3I59 - chains A and B; structure by X-ray diffraction, 2.29 A resolution.

== Chain A ==
Molecule: Transcriptional regulator, Crp/Fnr family
From: Mycobacterium tuberculosis
UniProtKB: O69644 (O69644_MYCTU); residue numbers follow UniProt; this construct covers 1-224
Chain sequence (249 residues; row label = number of the first residue in the row; numbers below 1 keep their minus sign (Met-24 is residue -24)):
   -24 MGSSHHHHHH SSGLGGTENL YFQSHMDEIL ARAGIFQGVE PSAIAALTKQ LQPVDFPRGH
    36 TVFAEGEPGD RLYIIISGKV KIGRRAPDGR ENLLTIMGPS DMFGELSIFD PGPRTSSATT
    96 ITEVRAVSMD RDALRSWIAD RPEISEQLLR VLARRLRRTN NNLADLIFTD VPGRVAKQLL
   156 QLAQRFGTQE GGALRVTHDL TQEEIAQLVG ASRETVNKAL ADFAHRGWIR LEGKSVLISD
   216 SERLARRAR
Not modelled in the structure: -24 to -1, 18-24, 64-65, 224
Modified / non-standard residues: Mse72 (selenomethionine; parent Met)
Sequence notes: expression tag (-24 to 0)
Residues lining bound ligands: N6R ((2R)-N6-(1-Methyl-2-phenylethyl)adenosine-3',5'-cyclic monophosphate): Phe38, Ile57, Leu69, Thr70, Mse72, Met77, Phe78, Gly79, Glu80, Leu81, Ser82, Pro88, Arg89, Thr90, Ser91, Arg130, Thr134, Asn137, Leu138, Leu141

== Chain B ==
Molecule: Transcriptional regulator, Crp/Fnr family
From: Mycobacterium tuberculosis
UniProtKB: O69644 (O69644_MYCTU); residues 1-224 here = UniProt positions 1-224
Chain sequence (249 residues; each row starts with the number of its first residue; numbers below 1 keep their minus sign (Met-24 is residue -24)):
   -24 MGSSHHHHHH SSGLGGTENL YFQSHMDEIL ARAGIFQGVE PSAIAALTKQ LQPVDFPRGH
    36 TVFAEGEPGD RLYIIISGKV KIGRRAPDGR ENLLTIMGPS DMFGELSIFD PGPRTSSATT
    96 ITEVRAVSMD RDALRSWIAD RPEISEQLLR VLARRLRRTN NNLADLIFTD VPGRVAKQLL
   156 QLAQRFGTQE GGALRVTHDL TQEEIAQLVG ASRETVNKAL ADFAHRGWIR LEGKSVLISD
   216 SERLARRAR
Not modelled in the structure: -24 to -2, 16-22, 142-144, 164-168, 216-224
Sequence notes: expression tag (-24 to 0)
Residues lining bound ligands: N6S ((2S)-N6-(1-Methyl-2-phenylethyl)adenosine-3',5'-cyclic monophosphate): Phe38, Ile57, Leu69, Thr70, Met72, Met77, Phe78, Gly79, Glu80, Leu81, Ser82, Pro88, Arg89, Thr90, Ser91, Arg130, Thr134, Asn137, Asp140

== How chain A and chain B interact ==
Contacting residue pairs (48; chain A residue first):
  Arg59(A) - Asn135(B)  hydrogen bond
  Arg59(A) - Asn136(B)  hydrogen bond
  Leu81(A) - Ala128(B)  hydrophobic
  Leu81(A) - Leu131(B)  hydrophobic
  Ser82(A) - Arg132(B)
  Phe84(A) - Leu124(B)
  Phe84(A) - Arg125(B)
  Phe84(A) - Ala128(B)  hydrophobic
  Asp85(A) - Arg125(B)
  Asp85(A) - Ala128(B)
  Asp85(A) - Arg129(B)
  Asp85(A) - Arg132(B)  salt bridge
  Gly87(A) - Arg132(B)
  Pro88(A) - Arg132(B)  hydrogen bond (backbone-side chain)
  Thr90(A) - Arg132(B)
  Thr90(A) - Asn135(B)
  Arg110(A) - Glu121(B)  salt bridge
  Ser120(A) - Ser120(B)
  Glu121(A) - Arg110(B)  salt bridge
  Leu123(A) - Leu124(B)  hydrophobic
  Leu124(A) - Leu123(B)
  Leu124(A) - Leu124(B)  hydrophobic
  Leu124(A) - Leu127(B)
  Arg125(A) - Phe84(B)
  Arg125(A) - Asp85(B)  salt bridge
  Leu127(A) - Leu124(B)
  Leu127(A) - Leu131(B)
  Ala128(A) - Leu81(B)  hydrophobic
  Ala128(A) - Phe84(B)  hydrophobic
  Ala128(A) - Asp85(B)
  Arg129(A) - Asp85(B)
  Leu131(A) - Leu127(B)
  Leu131(A) - Leu131(B)  hydrophobic
  Arg132(A) - Asp85(B)  salt bridge
  Arg132(A) - Gly87(B)
  Arg132(A) - Pro88(B)  hydrogen bond (side chain-backbone)
  Arg132(A) - Thr90(B)
  Thr134(A) - Leu131(B)
  Thr134(A) - Thr134(B)
  Asn135(A) - Arg59(B)
  Asn135(A) - Leu69(B)
  Asn136(A) - Arg59(B)
  Leu138(A) - Thr134(B)
  Leu138(A) - Asp140(B)
  Ala139(A) - Arg59(B)
  Ile142(A) - Asp140(B)
  Phe143(A) - Pro62(B)  hydrophobic
  Phe143(A) - Asn67(B)
Interface residues without a listed pair, chain A (31 interface residues in all): Leu69, Pro86, Ile113, Pro117, Arg130
Interface residues without a listed pair, chain B (32 interface residues in all): Ala61, Asp63, Ser82, Pro86, Ser91, Ile113, Arg130

== In short ==
The interface between chain A and chain B involves 31 residues on one side and 32 on the other; the contacts
include 4 hydrogen bonds and 5 salt bridges. Polar pairs include Asp85(A)-Arg132(B), Arg110(A)-Glu121(B) and
Glu121(A)-Arg110(B). Bound to chain A: compound N6R.
Here chain A is Transcriptional regulator, Crp/Fnr family and chain B is Transcriptional regulator, Crp/Fnr
family, both from Mycobacterium tuberculosis. Entry 3I59 (Crystal structure of MtbCRP in complex with N6-cAMP)
was determined by X-ray diffraction (same publication as 3I54).
